Entry 4W78 (X-ray diffraction, 1.54 A resolution); this record covers chains B and F of the 4 polymer chains in the assembly.

[Chain B (and F)]
Protein: Hydratase ChsH2
From: Mycobacterium tuberculosis SUMu008
Notes: chain F of this document is another copy of the same molecule, construct and numbering; everything in this record applies to it too
Reference sequence: E2V2U1 (E2V2U1_MYCTX); residue numbers follow UniProt; this construct covers 1-127
Sequence (127 residues; row label = number of the first residue in the row):
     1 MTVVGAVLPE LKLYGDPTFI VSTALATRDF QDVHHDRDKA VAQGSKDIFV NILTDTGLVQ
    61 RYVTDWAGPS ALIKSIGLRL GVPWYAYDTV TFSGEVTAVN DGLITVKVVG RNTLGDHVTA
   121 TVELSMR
Unresolved in the structure: 127 (chain F: fully traced)
Ion coordination: Cd2+: Asp29, Gln31, His34
Reported in the primary citation:
  - catalytic residues: Asp29, His34

[Chain B / chain F interface]
Contacting residue pairs (14):
  Pro17(B) - Asp36(F)
  Thr18(B) - His35(F)  hydrogen bond
  Val21(B) - Val21(F)  hydrophobic
  Ser22(B) - Leu25(F)
  Ser22(B) - Phe30(F)
  Leu25(B) - Ser22(F)
  His35(B) - Thr18(F)  hydrogen bond
  Asp36(B) - Pro17(F)
  Asp36(B) - Tyr87(F)
  Arg37(B) - Asp38(F)  salt bridge
  Asp38(B) - Arg37(F)  salt bridge
  Asp38(B) - Tyr87(F)  hydrogen bond
  Tyr87(B) - Asp36(F)
  Tyr87(B) - Asp38(F)  hydrogen bond
Other interface residues (no listed pair), chain B (12 interface residues in all): Phe30, Asp32
Other interface residues (no listed pair), chain F (12 interface residues in all): Asp32

[In short]
Chain B and chain F each contribute 12 residues to their interface, with 4 hydrogen bonds and 2 salt bridges.
Polar contacts include Arg37(B)-Asp38(F), Thr18(B)-His35(F) and Asp38(B)-Tyr87(F). Asp29(B), Gln31(B) and
His34(B) form the Cd2+ site. From the paper: catalytic residues Asp29(B) and His34(B).
Chain B and chain F are both Hydratase ChsH2 (Mycobacterium tuberculosis SUMu008); the structure, Crystal
structure of the ChsH1-ChsH2 complex from Mycobacterium tuberculosis, was determined by X-ray diffraction
(same publication as 4WNB).
